PDB entry 8UUQ | electron microscopy, 2.34 A resolution | chains E and G of the 9 polymer chains in the assembly

Chain E (and G):
Molecule: Fusion glycoprotein F0
From: Measles virus strain Ichinose-B95a
Notes: chain G of this document is another copy of the same molecule, construct and numbering; everything in this record applies to it too
Reference sequence: Q786F3 (FUS_MEASC); residue numbers follow UniProt; this construct covers 113-495
Sequence (420 residues; numbered 113 to 532; the number before each row is that of its first residue):
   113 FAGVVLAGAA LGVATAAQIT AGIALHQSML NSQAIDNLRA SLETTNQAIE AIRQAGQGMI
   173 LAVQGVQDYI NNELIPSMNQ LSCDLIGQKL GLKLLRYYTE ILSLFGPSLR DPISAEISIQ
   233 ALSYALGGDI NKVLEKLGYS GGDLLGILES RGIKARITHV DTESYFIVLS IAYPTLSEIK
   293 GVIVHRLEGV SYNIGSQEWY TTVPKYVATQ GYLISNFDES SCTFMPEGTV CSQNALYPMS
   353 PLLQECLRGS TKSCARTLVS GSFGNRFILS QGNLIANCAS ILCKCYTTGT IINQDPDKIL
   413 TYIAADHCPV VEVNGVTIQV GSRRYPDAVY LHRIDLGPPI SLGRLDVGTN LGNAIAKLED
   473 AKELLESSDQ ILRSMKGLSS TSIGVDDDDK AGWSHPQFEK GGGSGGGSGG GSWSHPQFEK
Not modelled in the structure: 113-114, 487-532
Disulfide bonds: Cys-334/Cys-343, Cys-358/Cys-366, Cys-390/Cys-395, Cys-397/Cys-420
Sequence notes: engineered mutation Gly-170 (Glu in Q786F3), Gly-455 (Glu in Q786F3); expression tag (496-532)
Swiss-Prot annotation at these positions:
  - region: Phe-113 to His-138 (Fusion peptide)

Interface between chain E and chain G:
Residue-residue contacts (82; chain E residue first):
  Asp-180(E) / Leu-204(G)
  Asn-184(E) / Leu-197(G)
  Asn-184(E) / Gln-200(G)
  Asn-184(E) / Lys-201(G)  hydrogen bond (backbone-side chain)
  Asn-184(E) / Leu-204(G)
  Glu-185(E) / Lys-201(G)  salt bridge
  Pro-188(E) / Leu-197(G)  hydrophobic
  Gly-239(E) / Arg-208(G)  hydrogen bond (backbone-side chain)
  Gly-240(E) / Arg-208(G)
  Asp-241(E) / Leu-207(G)
  Asp-241(E) / Arg-208(G)
  Asp-241(E) / Thr-211(G)  hydrogen bond
  Asn-243(E) / Leu-207(G)
  Asn-243(E) / Tyr-210(G)
  Asn-243(E) / Thr-211(G)  hydrogen bond
  Lys-244(E) / Leu-207(G)
  Leu-257(E) / Leu-214(G)  hydrophobic
  Leu-257(E) / Pro-219(G)  hydrophobic
  Glu-261(E) / Pro-219(G)
  Glu-261(E) / Ser-220(G)
  Arg-298(E) / Arg-222(G)
  Glu-300(E) / Thr-127(G)
  Tyr-318(E) / Arg-222(G)  hydrogen bond
  Thr-335(E) / Pro-219(G)
  Phe-336(E) / Arg-222(G)
  Met-337(E) / Pro-219(G)  hydrophobic
  Leu-370(E) / Pro-350(G)
  Val-371(E) / Pro-350(G)
  Ser-372(E) / Asn-346(G)  hydrogen bond
  Ser-372(E) / Leu-348(G)  hydrogen bond (side chain-backbone)
  Ser-374(E) / Asn-346(G)
  Gly-376(E) / Ala-128(G)
  Phe-379(E) / Ala-128(G)
  Phe-379(E) / Ile-131(G)  hydrophobic
  Ile-380(E) / Ala-126(G)
  Ile-380(E) / Thr-127(G)
  Leu-381(E) / Gly-120(G)
  Leu-381(E) / Leu-123(G)  hydrophobic
  Leu-381(E) / Gly-124(G)
  Leu-381(E) / Val-125(G)
  Leu-381(E) / Ala-126(G)  hydrogen bond (backbone-backbone)
  Ser-382(E) / Gly-124(G)
  Gln-383(E) / Gly-124(G)  hydrogen bond (backbone-backbone)
  Gly-384(E) / Gly-120(G)
  Gly-384(E) / Gly-124(G)  hydrogen bond (backbone-backbone)
  Val-428(E) / Ile-131(G)  hydrophobic
  Val-428(E) / Ile-135(G)  hydrophobic
  Thr-429(E) / Val-117(G)
  Thr-429(E) / Leu-118(G)  hydrogen bond (backbone-backbone)
  Ile-430(E) / Leu-118(G)
  Gln-431(E) / Leu-118(G)  hydrogen bond (backbone-backbone)
  Gln-431(E) / Ala-119(G)
  Gln-431(E) / Gly-120(G)  hydrogen bond (backbone-backbone)
  Gln-431(E) / Ala-121(G)
  Arg-456(E) / Leu-454(G)  hydrogen bond (side chain-backbone)
  Leu-457(E) / Thr-314(G)
  Leu-457(E) / Val-315(G)
  Leu-457(E) / Pro-316(G)
  Leu-457(E) / Leu-355(G)  hydrophobic
  Asp-458(E) / Asn-328(G)  hydrogen bond
  Asp-458(E) / Ser-352(G)  hydrogen bond
  Asp-458(E) / Leu-355(G)
  Gly-460(E) / Ile-452(G)
  Thr-461(E) / Leu-354(G)
  Thr-461(E) / Ser-365(G)
  Asn-462(E) / Ser-352(G)
  Asn-462(E) / Leu-354(G)
  Leu-463(E) / Val-459(G)
  Leu-463(E) / Leu-463(G)  hydrophobic
  Gly-464(E) / Pro-450(G)
  Gly-464(E) / Ile-452(G)
  Asn-465(E) / Leu-354(G)
  Asn-465(E) / Pro-450(G)
  Ile-467(E) / Asn-462(G)
  Leu-470(E) / Ala-466(G)  hydrophobic
  Leu-470(E) / Leu-470(G)  hydrophobic
  Leu-477(E) / Ala-473(G)  hydrophobic
  Ser-480(E) / Ala-473(G)
  Ser-480(E) / Leu-476(G)
  Ile-483(E) / Leu-476(G)  hydrophobic
  Ile-483(E) / Ile-483(G)  hydrophobic
  Leu-484(E) / Glu-475(G)
Interface residues without a listed pair, chain E (53 interface residues in all): Asn-183, Leu-260, Gly-433, Ser-453, Ala-468, Leu-476
Interface residues without a listed pair, chain G (53 interface residues in all): Val-116, Leu-193, Tyr-349, Met-351, Ala-367

Summary:
The chain E/chain G interface involves 53 residues from each chain; the contacts include 16 hydrogen bonds and
1 salt bridge. Polar pairs include Glu-185(E)/Lys-201(G), Asn-184(E)/Lys-201(G) and Gly-239(E)/Arg-208(G).
Chain E and chain G are both Fusion glycoprotein F0 (Measles virus strain Ichinose-B95a); the structure,
Structure of the Measles virus Fusion protein in the pre-fusion conformation with bound [FIP-HRC]2-PEG11, was
determined by electron microscopy (same publication as 8UT2, 8UTF, 8UUP and 9AT8).
